2HK3 - chains A and B; structure by X-ray diffraction, 2.30 A resolution.

# Chain A (and B)
Protein: Diphosphomevalonate decarboxylase
From: Staphylococcus aureus
Notes: EC 4.1.1.33; chain B of this document is another copy of the same molecule, construct and numbering; everything in this record applies to it too
UniProtKB: Q2FJ52 (Q2FJ52_STAA3); numbering as in UniProt (aligned over 1-327)
Chain sequence (331 residues; row label = number of the first residue in the row):
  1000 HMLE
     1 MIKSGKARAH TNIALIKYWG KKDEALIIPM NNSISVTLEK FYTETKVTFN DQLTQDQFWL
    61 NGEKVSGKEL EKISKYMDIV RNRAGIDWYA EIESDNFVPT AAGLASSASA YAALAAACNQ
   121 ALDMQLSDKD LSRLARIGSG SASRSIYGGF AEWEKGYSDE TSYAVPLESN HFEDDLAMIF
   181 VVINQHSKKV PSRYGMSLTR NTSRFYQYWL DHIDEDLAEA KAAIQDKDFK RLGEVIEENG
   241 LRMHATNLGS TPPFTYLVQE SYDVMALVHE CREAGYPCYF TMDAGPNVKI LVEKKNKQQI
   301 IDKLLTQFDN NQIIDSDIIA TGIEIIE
Construct notes: cloning artifact (1000-1003)

# How chain A and chain B interact
Pairs across the interface (44):
  S187(A) - Q259(B)
  R204(A) - Y208(B)
  R204(A) - E237(B)  salt bridge
  R204(A) - E238(B)
  R204(A) - L241(B)
  F205(A) - Y208(B)
  F205(A) - E238(B)
  F205(A) - L241(B)
  F205(A) - R242(B)
  Y208(A) - R204(B)
  Y208(A) - F205(B)
  Y208(A) - Y208(B)  hydrophobic
  E237(A) - R204(B)  salt bridge
  E238(A) - R204(B)
  E238(A) - F205(B)
  L241(A) - R204(B)
  L241(A) - F205(B)
  L241(A) - L248(B)
  L241(A) - P253(B)  hydrophobic
  R242(A) - F205(B)
  H244(A) - L248(B)
  A245(A) - L248(B)  hydrophobic
  L248(A) - L241(B)
  L248(A) - H244(B)
  L248(A) - A245(B)
  L248(A) - Y262(B)
  T251(A) - H269(B)
  P252(A) - H269(B)
  P253(A) - L241(B)  hydrophobic
  P253(A) - Y262(B)
  P253(A) - M265(B)  hydrophobic
  P253(A) - F280(B)  hydrophobic
  F254(A) - Y262(B)  hydrophobic
  T255(A) - Y262(B)
  L257(A) - L248(B)  hydrophobic
  Q259(A) - S187(B)
  Y262(A) - L248(B)
  Y262(A) - P253(B)
  Y262(A) - F254(B)  hydrophobic
  Y262(A) - T255(B)
  M265(A) - P253(B)  hydrophobic
  H269(A) - T251(B)
  H269(A) - P252(B)
  F280(A) - P253(B)  hydrophobic
Also at the interface, not in a pair above, chain A (23 interface residues in all): A266
Also at the interface, not in a pair above, chain B (22 interface residues in all): A266

# In short
The interface between chain A and chain B involves 23 residues on one side and 22 on the other, with 2 salt
bridges. Its one salt-bridged contact is R204(A)-E237(B).
Chain A and chain B are both Diphosphomevalonate decarboxylase (Staphylococcus aureus); the structure, Crystal
structure of mevalonate diphosphate decarboxylase from Staphylococcus aureus (orthorhombic form), was
determined by X-ray diffraction together with 2HK2 and 2HKE from the same study.
